PDB entry 7BV1 | electron microscopy, 2.80 A resolution | chains A and B of the 4 polymer chains in the assembly

== Chain A ==
Molecule: RNA-directed RNA polymerase
Source organism: Severe acute respiratory syndrome coronavirus 2
Notes: EC 2.7.7.48
UniProt: P0DTD1 (R1AB_SARS2); residues 1-932 here correspond to UniProt positions 4393-5324 (UniProt number = residue number + 4392)
Amino-acid sequence (951 residues; numbered 0 to 950; the number before each row is that of its first residue; numbering starts at 0):
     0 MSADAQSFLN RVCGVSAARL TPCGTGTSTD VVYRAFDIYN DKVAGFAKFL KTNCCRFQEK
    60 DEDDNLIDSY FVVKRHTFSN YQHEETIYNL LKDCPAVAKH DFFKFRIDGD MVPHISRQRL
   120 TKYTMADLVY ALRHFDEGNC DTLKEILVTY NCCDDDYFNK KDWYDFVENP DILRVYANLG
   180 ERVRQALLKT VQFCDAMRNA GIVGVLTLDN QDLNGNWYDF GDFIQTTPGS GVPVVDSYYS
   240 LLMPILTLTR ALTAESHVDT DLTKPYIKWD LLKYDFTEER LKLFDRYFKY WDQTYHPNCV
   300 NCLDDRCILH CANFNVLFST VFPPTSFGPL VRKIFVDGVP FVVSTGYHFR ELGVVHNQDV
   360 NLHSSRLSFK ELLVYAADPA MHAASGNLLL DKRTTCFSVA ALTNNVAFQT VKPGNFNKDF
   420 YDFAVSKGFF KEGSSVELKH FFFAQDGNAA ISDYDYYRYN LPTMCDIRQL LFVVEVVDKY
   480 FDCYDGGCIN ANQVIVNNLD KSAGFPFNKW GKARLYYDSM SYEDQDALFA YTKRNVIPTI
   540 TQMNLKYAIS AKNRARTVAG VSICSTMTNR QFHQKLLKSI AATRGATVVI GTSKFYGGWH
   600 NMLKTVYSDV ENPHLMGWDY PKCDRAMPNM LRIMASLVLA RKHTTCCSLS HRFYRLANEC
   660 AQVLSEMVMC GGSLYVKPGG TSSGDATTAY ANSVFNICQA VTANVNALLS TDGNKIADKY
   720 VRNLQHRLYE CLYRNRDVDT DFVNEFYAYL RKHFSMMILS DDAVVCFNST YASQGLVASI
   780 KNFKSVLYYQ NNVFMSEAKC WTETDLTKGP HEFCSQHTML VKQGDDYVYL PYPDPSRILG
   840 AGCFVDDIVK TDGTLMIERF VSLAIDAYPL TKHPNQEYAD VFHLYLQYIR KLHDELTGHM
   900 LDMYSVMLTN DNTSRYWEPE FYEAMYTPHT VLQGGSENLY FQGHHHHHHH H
Unresolved in the structure: 0-30, 51-83, 101-116, 896-910, 930-931, 933-950
Sequence notes: initiating methionine (0); expression tag (933-950)
Metal / ion sites: Zn2+ site 1: His295, Cys301, Cys306, Cys310; Zn2+ site 2: Cys487, His642, Cys645, Cys646
Curated features (UniProtKB/Swiss-Prot):
  - region: Lys545 to Arg555 (Interaction with RMP Remdesivir), Thr582 to Pro620 (RdRp Palm N-ter)
  - active site: Ser759, Asp760, Asp761
  - binding site (Mn(2+)): Asn209, Asp218
  - binding site (Zn(2+)): His295, Cys301, Cys306, Cys310, Cys487, His642, Cys645, Cys646
  - site: Gln932 (Cleavage)
From the paper describing this entry:
  - Zn2+ coordination: His295, Cys301, Cys306, Cys310, Cys487, His642, Cys645, Cys646

== Chain B ==
Molecule: Non-structural protein 8
Source organism: Severe acute respiratory syndrome coronavirus 2
UniProt: P0DTD1 (R1AB_SARS2); residues 1-198 here correspond to UniProt positions 3943-4140 (UniProt number = residue number + 3942)
Amino-acid sequence (207 residues; each row starts with the number of its first residue; numbering starts at 0):
     0 MAIASEFSSL PSYAAFATAQ EAYEQAVANG DSEVVLKKLK KSLNVAKSEF DRDAAMQRKL
    60 EKMADQAMTQ MYKQARSEDK RAKVTSAMQT MLFTMLRKLD NDALNNIINN ARDGCVPLNI
   120 IPLTTAAKLM VVIPDYNTYK NTCDGTTFTY ASALWEIQQV VDADSKIVQL SEISMDNSPN
   180 LAWPLIVTAL RANSAVKLQH HHHHHHH
Unresolved in the structure: 0-77, 192-206
Sequence notes: initiating methionine (0); expression tag (199-206)
Curated features (UniProtKB/Swiss-Prot):
  - site: Gln198 (Cleavage)

== Interface between chain A and chain B ==
Residue-residue contacts (83; chain A residue first):
  Leu270(A) with Ile119(B)
  Leu271(A) with Ile106(B); Ala110(B), hydrophobic; Val115(B), hydrophobic
  Tyr273(A) with Asp112(B); Cys114(B)
  Thr324(A) with Pro116(B); Asn118(B); Ile119(B)
  Phe326(A) with Asn118(B)
  Pro328(A) with Pro116(B); Leu117(B), hydrogen bond (backbone-backbone)
  Leu329(A) with Cys114(B), hydrophobic; Val115(B)
  Val330(A) with Gly113(B); Cys114(B); Val115(B), hydrogen bond (backbone-backbone); Leu117(B), hydrophobic; Ile120(B), hydrophobic
  Arg331(A) with Asp112(B), salt bridge; Gly113(B)
  Lys332(A) with Leu103(B); Asn104(B); Ile107(B)
  Phe340(A) with Leu95(B), hydrophobic
  Val341(A) with Leu103(B), hydrophobic; Ile120(B), hydrophobic
  Phe368(A) with Arg80(B)
  Leu371(A) with Thr84(B); Gln88(B); Leu91(B), hydrophobic
  Ala375(A) with Met87(B), hydrophobic
  Pro378(A) with Leu117(B)
  Ala379(A) with Leu117(B), hydrophobic
  Met380(A) with Leu91(B), hydrophobic; Met94(B); Leu95(B), hydrophobic; Leu98(B), hydrophobic
  His381(A) with Met90(B); Met94(B)
  Ala382(A) with Leu117(B), hydrophobic; Pro121(B)
  Ala383(A) with Leu98(B), hydrophobic; Ile120(B), hydrophobic
  Ser384(A) with Met94(B), hydrogen bond (side chain-backbone); Leu98(B)
  Gly385(A) with Ala125(B)
  Asn386(A) with Lys127(B)
  Leu387(A) with Pro121(B); Leu122(B), hydrophobic; Ala125(B); Lys127(B), hydrogen bond (backbone-backbone); Leu128(B); Met129(B), hydrogen bond (backbone-backbone); Tyr149(B), hydrophobic; Trp154(B), hydrophobic
  Leu388(A) with Met129(B)
  Leu389(A) with Met129(B), hydrogen bond (backbone-backbone); Val130(B); Val131(B), hydrogen bond (backbone-backbone)
  Asp390(A) with Val131(B)
  Lys391(A) with Val131(B), hydrogen bond (backbone-backbone); Pro133(B); Thr137(B); Thr141(B)
  Arg392(A) with Val131(B)
  Phe396(A) with Asn118(B)
  Val398(A) with Pro121(B)
  Ala400(A) with Met129(B), hydrophobic
  Thr402(A) with Met129(B)
  Asn403(A) with Met129(B)
  Val405(A) with Met129(B), hydrophobic; Val131(B), hydrophobic; Ile185(B), hydrophobic
  Phe407(A) with Ala162(B), hydrophobic; Pro183(B)
  Phe506(A) with Met87(B), hydrophobic
  Trp509(A) with Ala86(B); Met87(B), hydrophobic
  Leu514(A) with Lys79(B)
  Ser518(A) with Arg80(B), hydrogen bond (backbone-side chain)
  Met666(A) with Leu117(B), hydrophobic; Asn118(B)
Also at the interface, not in a pair above, chain A (54 interface residues in all): Pro323, Ser325, Val338, Pro339, Thr344, Leu372, Tyr374, Asn447, Pro505, Lys508, Tyr515, Asp523
Also at the interface, not in a pair above, chain B (47 interface residues in all): Val83, Phe92, Lys97, Asn109, Ile132, Ala150

== Overview ==
Chain A and chain B form an interface of 54 and 47 residues respectively, with 9 hydrogen bonds and 1 salt
bridge. Among the polar pairs are Arg331(A)-Asp112(B), Ser384(A)-Met94(B) and Ser518(A)-Arg80(B). From the
paper: Zn2+ coordination by His295(A), Cys301(A) and Cys306(A) among others.
Chain A is RNA-directed RNA polymerase and chain B is Non-structural protein 8, both from Severe acute
respiratory syndrome coronavirus 2; the structure, Cryo-EM structure of the apo nsp12-nsp7-nsp8 complex, was
determined by electron microscopy.
